9QB4 - chains B and C of the 34 polymer chains in the assembly; structure by X-ray diffraction, 2.70 A resolution.

Chain B:
Protein: Proteasome subunit alpha type-3
Organism: Saccharomyces cerevisiae
Reference sequence: P23638 (PSA3_YEAST); residues 0-257 here correspond to UniProt positions 1-258 (UniProt number = residue number + 1)
Chain sequence (258 residues; row label = number of the first residue in the row; numbering starts at 0):
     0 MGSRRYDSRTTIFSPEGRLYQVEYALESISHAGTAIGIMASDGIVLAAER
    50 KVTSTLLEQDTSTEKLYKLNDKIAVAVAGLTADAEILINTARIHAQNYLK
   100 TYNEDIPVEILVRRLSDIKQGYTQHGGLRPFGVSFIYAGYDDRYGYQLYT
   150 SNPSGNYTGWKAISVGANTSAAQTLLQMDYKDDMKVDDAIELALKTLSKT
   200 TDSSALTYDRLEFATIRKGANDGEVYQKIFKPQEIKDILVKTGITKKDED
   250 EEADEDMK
Unresolved in the structure: 0, 245-257
UniProt features mapped onto this chain:
  - cross-link (Glycyl lysine isopeptide (Lys-Gly)): Lys99 (interchain with G-Cter in ubiquitin), Lys198 (interchain with G-Cter in ubiquitin), Lys230 (interchain with G-Cter in ubiquitin)

Chain C:
Protein: Proteasome subunit alpha type-4
Organism: Saccharomyces cerevisiae
Reference sequence: P40303 (PSA4_YEAST); residues -1 to 252 here correspond to UniProt positions 1-254 (UniProt number = residue number + 2)
Chain sequence (254 residues; row label = number of the first residue in the row; numbers below 1 keep their minus sign (Met-1 is residue -1)):
    -1 MSGYDRALSIFSPDGHIFQVEYALEAVKRGTCAVGVKGKNCVVLGCERRS
    49 TLKLQDTRITPSKVSKIDSHVVLSFSGLNADSRILIEKARVEAQSHRLTL
    99 EDPVTVEYLTRYVAGVQQRYTQSGGVRPFGVSTLIAGFDPRDDEPKLYQT
   149 EPSGIYSSWSAQTIGRNSKTVREFLEKNYDRKEPPATVEECVKLTVRSLL
   199 EVVQTGAKNIEITVVKPDSDIVALSSEEINQYVTQIEQEKQEQQEQDKKK
   249 KSNH
Unresolved in the structure: -1 to 0, 241-252
UniProt features mapped onto this chain:
  - modified residue: Thr58 (Phosphothreonine)

How chain B and chain C interact:
Pairs across the interface (75; chain B residue first):
  Arg3(B) - Arg4(C)  hydrogen bond (backbone-side chain)
  Asp6(B) - Tyr2(C)  hydrogen bond
  Asp6(B) - Arg4(C)  salt bridge
  Arg8(B) - Arg4(C)
  Thr10(B) - Leu6(C)
  Thr10(B) - Arg125(C)
  Ile11(B) - Leu6(C)  hydrophobic
  Ile11(B) - Gln17(C)
  Phe12(B) - Gln17(C)  hydrogen bond (backbone-side chain)
  Phe12(B) - Tyr20(C)  hydrophobic
  Phe12(B) - Ala21(C)  hydrophobic
  Phe12(B) - Ala24(C)  hydrophobic
  Phe12(B) - Leu76(C)  hydrophobic
  Phe12(B) - Arg125(C)
  Phe12(B) - Pro126(C)
  Phe12(B) - Gly128(C)
  Ser13(B) - Tyr20(C)
  Pro14(B) - Tyr20(C)  hydrophobic
  Pro14(B) - Glu23(C)
  Glu15(B) - Glu23(C)
  Glu15(B) - Arg27(C)  hydrogen bond (backbone-side chain)
  Gly16(B) - Tyr20(C)
  Gly16(B) - Glu23(C)
  Gly16(B) - Ala24(C)
  Gly16(B) - Arg27(C)  hydrogen bond (backbone-side chain)
  Arg17(B) - Arg27(C)
  Leu18(B) - Arg125(C)
  Met38(B) - Asp54(C)
  Arg112(B) - Arg81(C)
  Ser115(B) - Arg81(C)  hydrogen bond (backbone-side chain)
  Asp116(B) - Arg81(C)  salt bridge
  Asp116(B) - Ile82(C)
  Gln119(B) - Ala78(C)
  Gln119(B) - Asp79(C)
  Gln119(B) - Ile82(C)
  Thr122(B) - Arg125(C)  hydrogen bond (backbone-side chain)
  Gln123(B) - Tyr118(C)
  Gln123(B) - Gly123(C)
  Gln123(B) - Val124(C)
  Gln123(B) - Arg125(C)  hydrogen bond (backbone-backbone)
  Gln123(B) - Phe127(C)
  His124(B) - Gly123(C)
  His124(B) - Val124(C)
  Gly125(B) - Tyr2(C)
  Gly125(B) - Gly123(C)
  Gly126(B) - Tyr2(C)
  Tyr143(B) - Arg56(C)  hydrogen bond (backbone-side chain)
  Tyr143(B) - Ile57(C)  hydrophobic
  Tyr145(B) - Arg56(C)  hydrogen bond (backbone-side chain)
  Gln146(B) - Ile57(C)
  Leu147(B) - Ile57(C)
  Tyr148(B) - Ile57(C)
  Ser153(B) - Ala78(C)
  Gly154(B) - Ala78(C)
  Gly154(B) - Arg81(C)  hydrogen bond (backbone-side chain)
  Asn155(B) - Asn77(C)
  Asn155(B) - Ala78(C)
  Tyr156(B) - Pro59(C)  hydrophobic
  Tyr156(B) - Arg81(C)
  Gly158(B) - Gln53(C)
  Gly158(B) - Asp54(C)  hydrogen bond (backbone-backbone)
  Gly158(B) - Ile57(C)
  Gly158(B) - Thr58(C)  hydrogen bond (backbone-side chain)
  Trp159(B) - Leu50(C)  hydrophobic
  Trp159(B) - Lys51(C)
  Trp159(B) - Leu52(C)
  Trp159(B) - Gln53(C)
  Trp159(B) - Asp54(C)
  Lys160(B) - Leu52(C)  hydrogen bond (backbone-backbone)
  Lys160(B) - Gln53(C)
  Ala161(B) - Leu52(C)
  Gln172(B) - Lys51(C)
  Leu175(B) - Leu52(C)
  Gln176(B) - Lys51(C)
  Gln176(B) - Leu52(C)
Interface residues without a listed pair, chain B (41 interface residues in all): Glu108, Thr157, Tyr179

Overview:
The interface between chain B and chain C involves 41 residues on one side and 31 on the other, with 14
hydrogen bonds and 2 salt bridges. Among the polar pairs are Asp6(B)-Arg4(C), Asp116(B)-Arg81(C) and
Arg3(B)-Arg4(C).
Chain B is Proteasome subunit alpha type-3 and chain C is Proteasome subunit alpha type-4, both from
Saccharomyces cerevisiae; the structure, Yeast 20S proteasome mutant: beta5_T3M in complex with Carfilzomib,
was determined by X-ray diffraction together with 9QAF, 9QAI, 9QB1, 9QBE, 9QBI, 9QBO and 8 further entries
from the same study.
